Entry 7PY7 (electron microscopy, 4.10 A resolution (low resolution: residue-level contacts below are approximate; hydrogen-bond / salt-bridge calls are withheld)); this record covers chains N and D of the 10 polymer chains in the assembly.

[Chain N]
Molecule: ntDNA
Sequence (39 nucleotides; each row starts with the number of its first residue):
     1 GGTCAGTACGTCCTATCGATCTTCGGAAGAGATTCAGAG
Unresolved in the structure: 1-8, 14-17

[Chain D]
Molecule: DNA-directed RNA polymerase subunit beta'
Organism: Escherichia coli
Notes: EC 2.7.7.6
UniProtKB: P0A8T8 (RPOC_ECO57); numbering as in UniProt (aligned over 1-1407)
Chain sequence (1407 residues; numbered 1 to 1407; the number before each row is that of its first residue):
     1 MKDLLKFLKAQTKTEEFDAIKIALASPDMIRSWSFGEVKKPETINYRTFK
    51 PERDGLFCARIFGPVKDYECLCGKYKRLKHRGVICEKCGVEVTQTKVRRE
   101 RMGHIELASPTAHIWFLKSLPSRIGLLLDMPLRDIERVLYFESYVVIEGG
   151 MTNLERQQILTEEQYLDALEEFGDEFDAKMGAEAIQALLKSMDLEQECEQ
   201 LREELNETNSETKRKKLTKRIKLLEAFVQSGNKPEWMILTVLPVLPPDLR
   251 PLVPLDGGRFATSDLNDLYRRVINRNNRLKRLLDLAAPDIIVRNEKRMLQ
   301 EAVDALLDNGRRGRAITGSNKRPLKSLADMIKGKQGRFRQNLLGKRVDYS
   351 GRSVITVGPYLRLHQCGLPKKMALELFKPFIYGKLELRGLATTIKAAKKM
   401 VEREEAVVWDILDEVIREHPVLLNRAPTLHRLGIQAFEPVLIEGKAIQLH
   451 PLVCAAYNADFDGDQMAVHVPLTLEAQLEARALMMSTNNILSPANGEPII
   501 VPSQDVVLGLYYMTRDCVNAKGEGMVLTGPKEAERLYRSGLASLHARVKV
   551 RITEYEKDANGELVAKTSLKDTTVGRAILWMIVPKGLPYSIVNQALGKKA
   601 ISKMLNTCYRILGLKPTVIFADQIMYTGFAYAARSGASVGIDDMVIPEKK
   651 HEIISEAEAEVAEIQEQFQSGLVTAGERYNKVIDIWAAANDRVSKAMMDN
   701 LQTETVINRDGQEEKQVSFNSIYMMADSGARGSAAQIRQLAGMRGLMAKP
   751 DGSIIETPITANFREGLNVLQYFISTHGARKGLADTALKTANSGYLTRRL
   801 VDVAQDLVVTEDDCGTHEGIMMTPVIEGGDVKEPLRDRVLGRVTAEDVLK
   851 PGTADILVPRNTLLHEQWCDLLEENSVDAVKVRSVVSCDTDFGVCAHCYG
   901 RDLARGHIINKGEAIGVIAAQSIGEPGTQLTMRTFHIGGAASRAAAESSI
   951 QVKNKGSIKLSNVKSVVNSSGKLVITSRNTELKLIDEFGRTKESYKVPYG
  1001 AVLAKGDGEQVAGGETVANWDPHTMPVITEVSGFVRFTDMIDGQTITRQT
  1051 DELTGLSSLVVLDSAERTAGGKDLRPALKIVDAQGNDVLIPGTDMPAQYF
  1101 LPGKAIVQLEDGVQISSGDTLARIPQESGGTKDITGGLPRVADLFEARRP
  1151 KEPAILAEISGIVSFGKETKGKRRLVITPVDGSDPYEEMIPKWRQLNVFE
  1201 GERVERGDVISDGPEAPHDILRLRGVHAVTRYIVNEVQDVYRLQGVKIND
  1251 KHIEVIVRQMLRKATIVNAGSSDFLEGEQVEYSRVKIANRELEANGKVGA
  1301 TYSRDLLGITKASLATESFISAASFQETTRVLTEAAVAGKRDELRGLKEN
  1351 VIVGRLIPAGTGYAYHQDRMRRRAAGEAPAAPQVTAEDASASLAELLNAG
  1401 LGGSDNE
Unresolved in the structure: 1-15, 934-947, 1127-1135, 1374-1407
Bound ions: Zn2+ site 1: Cys72, Cys88; Mg2+: Asp460, Asp462 (shared with 1 residue of chain R); Zn2+ site 2: Cys814, Cys888, Cys895, Cys898
Curated features (UniProtKB/Swiss-Prot):
  - binding site (Zn(2+)): Cys70, Cys72, Cys85, Cys88, Cys814, Cys888, Cys895, Cys898
  - binding site (Mg(2+)): Asp460, Asp462, Asp464
  - modified residue: Lys972 (N6-acetyllysine)

[Chain N / chain D interface]
Contacting residue pairs - 16 pairs, chain N then chain D:
  DG10(N) - Arg47(D)
  DC13(N) - Arg271(D)
  DG18(N) - Arg314(D)
  DA19(N) - Arg314(D)
  DA27(N) - Asp1143(D)
  DA27(N) - Arg1148(D)
  DA27(N) - Lys1151(D)
  DA28(N) - Arg1148(D)
  DG29(N) - Leu120(D)
  DG29(N) - Lys1311(D)
  DA30(N) - Leu120(D)
  DA30(N) - Lys219(D)
  DA36(N) - Lys1170(D)
  DG37(N) - Lys1167(D)
  DG37(N) - Arg1174(D)
  DA38(N) - Arg1174(D)
Other interface residues (no listed pair), chain N (14 interface residues in all): DG26, DG31, DA32
Other interface residues (no listed pair), chain D (19 interface residues in all): Tyr46, Ser122, Arg133, Lys216, Asp267, Asn274, Glu1146

[Summary]
Chain N and chain D form an interface of 14 and 19 residues respectively. The Mg2+ site is built by Asp460(D)
and Asp462(D). The Zn2+ site 1 is built by Cys72(D) and Cys88(D). UniProt lists 8 Zn2+-binding residues and 3
Mg2+-binding residues on chain D.
Here chain N is ntDNA and chain D is DNA-directed RNA polymerase subunit beta' (Escherichia coli). Entry 7PY7
(CryoEM structure of E.coli RNA polymerase elongation complex bound to NusA and NusG (NusA and NusG ...) was
determined by electron microscopy (same publication as 7PY0, 7PY1, 7PY3, 7PY5, 7PY6, 7PY8 and 4 further
entries).
